8WLD - chains Q and N of the 15 polymer chains in the assembly; structure by electron microscopy, 3.48 A resolution.

# Chain Q
Name: SIR2-like domain-containing protein
Source organism: Paenibacillus sp. 453mf
UniProt: A0A1I6T0R8 (A0A1I6T0R8_9BACL); numbering as in UniProt (aligned over 1-381)
Sequence (381 residues; row label = number of the first residue in the row):
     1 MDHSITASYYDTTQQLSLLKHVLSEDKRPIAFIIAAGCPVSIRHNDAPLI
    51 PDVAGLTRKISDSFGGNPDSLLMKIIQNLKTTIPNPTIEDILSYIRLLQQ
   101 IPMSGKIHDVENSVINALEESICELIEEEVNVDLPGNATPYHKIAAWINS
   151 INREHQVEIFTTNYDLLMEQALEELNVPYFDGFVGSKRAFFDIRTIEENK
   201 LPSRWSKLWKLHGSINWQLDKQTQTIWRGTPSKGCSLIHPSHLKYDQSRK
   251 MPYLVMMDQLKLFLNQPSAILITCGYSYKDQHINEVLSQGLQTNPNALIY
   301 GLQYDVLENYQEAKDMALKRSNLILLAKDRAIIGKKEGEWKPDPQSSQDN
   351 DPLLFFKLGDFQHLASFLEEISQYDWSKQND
Disordered / not traced: 1-7, 65-67, 243-250, 343-355, 374-381

# Chain N
Name: Helicase HerA central domain-containing protein
Source organism: Paenibacillus sp. 453mf
UniProt: A0A1I6T0T5 (A0A1I6T0T5_9BACL); residues 7-696 here correspond to UniProt positions 1-690 (UniProt number = residue number - 6)
Sequence (696 residues; numbered 1 to 696; the number before each row is that of its first residue):
     1 MIGVNRMTEASTYIGTVQDVNGANIRVVLDINTISSLKFVDGQGYRIGQI
    51 GSFVRIPIGYINLFGIVSQVGAGAVPDKLLEVEPYGHRWISVQLVGEEGI
   101 KKEFERGVSQYPTIGDKVHIVTEPDLKKIYGTQNKKYISLGNIASVDSIP
   151 ALVNIDTLVTRHSAVLGSTGSGKSTTVTSILQRISDMSQFPSARIIVFDI
   201 HGEYAAAFKGKAKVYKVTPSNNELKLSIPYWALTCDEFLSVAFGGLEGSG
   251 RNALIDKIYELKLQTLKRQEYEGINEDSLTVDTPIPFSIHKLWFDLYRAE
   301 ISTHYVQGSHSEENEALLLGEDGNPVQKGDSLKVVPPIYMPHTQAQGATK
   351 IYLSNRGKNIRKPLEGLASLLKDPRYEFLFNADDWSVNLDGKTNKDLDAL
   401 LETWVGSEESISIFDLSGMPSSILDTLIGILIRILYDSLFWSRNQPEGGR
   451 ERPLLVVLEEAHTYLGKDSRGIAIDGVRKIVKEGRKYGIGMMLVSQRPSE
   501 IDSTILSQCGTLFALRMNNSSDRNHVLGAVSDSFEGLMGMLPTLRTGEAI
   551 IIGESVRLPMRTIISPPPFGRRPDSLDPDVTAKWSNNRVQGDYKEVLTLW
   601 RQKKVRSQRIVENIKRLPVVNEGEMTDMVREMVTSSNILSIGYEADSMTL
   651 EIEFNHGLVYQYYDVPETLHTELLAAESHGKFFNSQIKNNYRFSRI
Disordered / not traced: 1-14, 76-86, 317-329, 338-351, 610-639, 696
Sequence notes: initiating methionine (1); expression tag (2-6)

# How chain Q and chain N interact
Pairs across the interface - 8 pairs, chain Q then chain N:
  His21(Q) - Ser36(N)
  Lys27(Q) - Thr33(N)
  Arg28(Q) - Ile34(N)  hydrogen bond (side chain-backbone)
  Arg28(Q) - Ser36(N)
  Ser321(Q) - Asp41(N)
  Ile333(Q) - Gly42(N)
  Gly334(Q) - Asp41(N)
  Gly334(Q) - Gly42(N)
Also at the interface, not in a pair above, chain Q (8 interface residues in all): Gln15, Val22
Also at the interface, not in a pair above, chain N (6 interface residues in all): Ser35

# In short
8 residues of chain Q and 6 residues of chain N are in contact; the contacts include 1 hydrogen bond. Its one
hydrogen-bonded contact is Arg28(Q)-Ile34(N).
Chain Q is SIR2-like domain-containing protein and chain N is Helicase HerA central domain-containing protein,
both from Paenibacillus sp. 453mf; the structure, Cryo-EM structure of SIR2/HerA antiphage complex, was
determined by electron microscopy.
